PDB entry 2WVT | X-ray diffraction, 1.80 A resolution | chains A and B

== Chain A (and B) ==
Name: Alpha-L-fucosidase
From: Bacteroides thetaiotaomicron
Notes: chain B of this document is another copy of the same molecule, construct and numbering; everything in this record applies to it too
UniProtKB: Q8A3I4 (Q8A3I4_BACTN); residues 31-473 here = UniProt positions 31-473
Amino-acid sequence (443 residues; numbered 31 to 473; the number before each row is that of its first residue):
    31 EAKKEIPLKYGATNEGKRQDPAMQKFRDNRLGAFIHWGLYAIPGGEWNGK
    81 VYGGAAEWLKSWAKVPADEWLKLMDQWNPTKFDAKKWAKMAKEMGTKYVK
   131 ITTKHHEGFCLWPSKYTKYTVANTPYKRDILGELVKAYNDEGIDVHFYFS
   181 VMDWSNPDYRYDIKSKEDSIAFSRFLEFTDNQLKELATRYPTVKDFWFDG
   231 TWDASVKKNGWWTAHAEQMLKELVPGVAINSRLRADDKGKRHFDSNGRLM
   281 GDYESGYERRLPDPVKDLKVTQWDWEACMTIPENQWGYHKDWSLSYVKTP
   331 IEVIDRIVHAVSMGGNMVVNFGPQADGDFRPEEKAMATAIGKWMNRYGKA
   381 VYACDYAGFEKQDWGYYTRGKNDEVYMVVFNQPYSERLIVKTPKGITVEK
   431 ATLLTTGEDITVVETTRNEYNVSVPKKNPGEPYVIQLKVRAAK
Not modelled in the structure: 31-34, 473 (chain B: 31-34)
Residues lining bound ligands: FHN ((2S,3R,5R,6S)-3,4,5-trihydroxy-2,6-bis(hydroxymethyl)piperidinium): His66, Glu87, Trp88, His135, His136, Tyr178, Trp227, Asp229, Trp232, Arg262, Glu288, Cys308, Trp316

== Chain A / chain B interface ==
Residue-residue contacts (55; chain A residue first):
  Lys296(A) - Val295(B)
  Glu313(A) - Thr445(B)
  Glu313(A) - Thr446(B)  hydrogen bond
  Tyr326(A) - Arg417(B)  hydrogen bond
  Tyr326(A) - Val443(B)  hydrophobic
  Tyr326(A) - Glu444(B)
  Tyr326(A) - Thr445(B)
  Tyr326(A) - Asn451(B)  hydrogen bond
  Thr329(A) - Arg417(B)
  Ile331(A) - Tyr414(B)
  Ile331(A) - Ser415(B)
  Glu332(A) - Arg417(B)
  Glu332(A) - Asn451(B)  hydrogen bond
  Lys391(A) - Asp393(B)  salt bridge
  Asp393(A) - Lys391(B)  salt bridge
  Asp393(A) - Asp393(B)
  Asp393(A) - Asn411(B)
  Val409(A) - Tyr414(B)
  Phe410(A) - Gln412(B)
  Phe410(A) - Pro413(B)
  Phe410(A) - Tyr414(B)  hydrogen bond (backbone-backbone)
  Asn411(A) - Asp393(B)
  Asn411(A) - Asn411(B)
  Asn411(A) - Gln412(B)
  Asn411(A) - Pro413(B)
  Gln412(A) - Phe410(B)
  Gln412(A) - Asn411(B)
  Gln412(A) - Gln412(B)  hydrogen bond (backbone-backbone)
  Gln412(A) - Tyr414(B)  hydrogen bond
  Pro413(A) - Phe410(B)
  Pro413(A) - Asn411(B)
  Tyr414(A) - Ile331(B)
  Tyr414(A) - Phe410(B)  hydrogen bond (backbone-backbone)
  Tyr414(A) - Gln412(B)
  Tyr414(A) - Asn458(B)  hydrogen bond
  Tyr414(A) - Gly460(B)
  Tyr414(A) - Glu461(B)
  Tyr414(A) - Pro462(B)
  Tyr414(A) - Tyr463(B)
  Ser415(A) - Ile331(B)
  Arg417(A) - Tyr326(B)  hydrogen bond
  Arg417(A) - Thr329(B)
  Arg417(A) - Glu332(B)
  Val443(A) - Tyr326(B)  hydrophobic
  Glu444(A) - Tyr326(B)
  Thr445(A) - Glu313(B)
  Thr445(A) - Tyr326(B)
  Thr446(A) - Glu313(B)  hydrogen bond
  Asn451(A) - Tyr326(B)  hydrogen bond
  Asn451(A) - Glu332(B)  hydrogen bond
  Asn458(A) - Tyr414(B)  hydrogen bond
  Gly460(A) - Tyr414(B)
  Glu461(A) - Tyr414(B)
  Pro462(A) - Tyr414(B)
  Tyr463(A) - Tyr414(B)
Interface residues without a listed pair, chain A (28 interface residues in all): Val295, Pro459
Interface residues without a listed pair, chain B (28 interface residues in all): Lys296, Val409, Pro459

== Summary ==
The chain A/chain B interface involves 28 residues from each chain, with 14 hydrogen bonds and 2 salt bridges.
Among the polar pairs are Lys391(A)-Asp393(B), Glu313(A)-Thr446(B) and Tyr326(A)-Arg417(B). Chain A binds
compound FHN.
Both chains are Alpha-L-fucosidase (Bacteroides thetaiotaomicron). Entry 2WVT (Crystal structure of an
alpha-L-fucosidase GH29 from Bacteroides thetaiotaomicron in complex with a novel iminosugar fucosidase ...)
was determined by X-ray diffraction, deposited together with 2WVS, 2WVU and 2WVV.
